5VA7 - chains A and C of the 4 polymer chains in the assembly; structure by X-ray diffraction, 2.15 A resolution.

# Chain A
Molecule: Glucocorticoid receptor
Organism: Homo sapiens
UniProt: P04150 (GCR_HUMAN), isoform P04150-15; residues 419-488 here correspond to UniProt positions 89-158 (UniProt number = residue number - 330)
Chain sequence (70 residues; row label = number of the first residue in the row):
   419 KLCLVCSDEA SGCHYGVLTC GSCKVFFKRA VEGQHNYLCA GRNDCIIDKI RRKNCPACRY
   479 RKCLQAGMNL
Ion coordination: Zn2+ site 1: Cys421, Cys424, Cys438, Cys441; Zn2+ site 2: Cys457, Cys463, Cys473, Cys476
What the authors report for this chain:
  - binding site for the 16-nt DNA strand: Val443, Arg447
  - binding site for the 16-nt DNA strand (chain C): Lys442
  - mutagenesis - S425G: decreased binding to TREs
  - mutagenesis - S425G: unchanged binding to canonical GBS sites
  - mutagenesis - K442A/R447A: abolished binding to TREs
  - mutagenesis - K442A/R447A: abolished binding to canonical GBS
  - mutagenesis - K442A/R447A: abolished signaling
  - mutagenesis - A458T: unchanged signaling in response to SV40 TRE luciferase reporters

# Chain C
Molecule: 16-nt DNA strand
Sequence (16 nucleotides; row label = number of the first residue in the row):
   859 AGGGTGAGTC AGGATG

# Interface between chain A and chain C
Contacting residue pairs (11; chain A residue first):
  Ser429(A) - DT863(C)  phosphate contact
  Gly430(A) - DT863(C)  phosphate contact
  Cys431(A) - DT863(C)  hydrogen bond to the phosphate
  His432(A) - DT863(C)  sugar contact
  His432(A) - DG864(C)  salt bridge to the phosphate
  Tyr433(A) - DG864(C)  hydrogen bond to the phosphate
  Tyr433(A) - DA865(C)  hydrogen bond to the phosphate
  Lys442(A) - DG864(C)  phosphate contact
  Lys442(A) - DA865(C)  base contact
  Lys446(A) - DA865(C)  salt bridge to the phosphate
  Arg447(A) - DT867(C)  hydrogen bond to the base

# In short
Chain A and chain C form an interface of 8 and 4 residues respectively, with 4 hydrogen bonds and 2 salt
bridges. Polar pairs include Arg447(A)-DT867(C), Cys431(A)-DT863(C) and Tyr433(A)-DG864(C). The paper reports
a binding site for the 16-nt DNA strand at Val443(A) and Arg447(A); S425G of chain A reduces binding to TREs;
3 substitutions were tested in all.
Chain A is Glucocorticoid receptor (Homo sapiens) and chain C is a 16-nt DNA strand; the structure,
Glucocorticoid Receptor DNA Binding Domain - IL11 AP-1 recognition element Complex, was determined by X-ray
diffraction together with 5VA0 from the same study.
